2FFQ - chain A; structure by X-ray diffraction, 1.78 A resolution.

== Chain A ==
Protein: Ras-related protein Rab-6B
From: Homo sapiens
Notes: EC 3.6.1.-
UniProtKB: Q9NRW1 (RAB6B_HUMAN); residues 13-174 here = UniProt positions 13-174
Amino-acid sequence (171 residues; row label = number of the first residue in the row):
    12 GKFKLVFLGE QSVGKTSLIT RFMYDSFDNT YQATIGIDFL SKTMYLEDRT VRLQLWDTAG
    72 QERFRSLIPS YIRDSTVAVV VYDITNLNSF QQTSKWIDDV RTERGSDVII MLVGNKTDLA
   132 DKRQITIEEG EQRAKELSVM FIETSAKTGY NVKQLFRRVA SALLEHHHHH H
Unresolved in the structure: 12, 177-182
Sequence notes: cloning artifact (12, 175-176); expression tag (177-182)
Curated features (UniProtKB/Swiss-Prot):
  - motif: Asp39 to Asp49 (Switch 1), Gly71 to Thr87 (Switch 2)
  - binding site (GTP): Ser23, Val24, Gly25, Lys26, Thr27, Ser28, Asp39, Asn40, Tyr42, Thr45, Gly71, Asn126, Lys127, Asp129, Ser156, Ala157, Lys158
  - binding site (Mg(2+)): Thr27, Thr45, Asp68
  - modified residue: Tyr82 (O-AMP-tyrosine)
  - mutagenesis: Thr27 (T27N: Loss of APBA1-binding. Abolishes localization of VPS13B to the Golgi), Gln72 (Q72L: Interacts with APBA1. Abolishes localization of VPS13B to the Golgi)
Bound ions: Mg2+: Thr27, Thr45 (together with GTP-gamma-S)
Small-molecule neighbours: GTP-gamma-S (GSP; 5'-guanosine-diphosphate-monothiophosphate): Glu21, Gln22, Ser23, Val24, Gly25, Lys26, Thr27, Ser28, Phe38, Asp39, Asn40, Thr41, Tyr42, Gln43, Ala44, Thr45, Thr69, Ala70, Gly71, Gln72, Asn126, Lys127, Asp129, Leu130, Ser156, Ala157, Lys158

== Summary ==
Bound to chain A: GTP-gamma-S. Thr27 and Thr45 form the Mg2+ site. From UniProt: 17 GTP-binding residues, 3
Mg2+-binding residues and 2 mutagenesis sites.
Chain A is Ras-related protein Rab-6B (Homo sapiens); the structure, The crystal structure of human neuronal
Rab6B in its active GTPgS-bound form, was determined by X-ray diffraction, deposited together with 2FE4.
